2Z85 - chains A and B; structure by X-ray diffraction, 1.60 A resolution.

Chain A (and B):
Protein: Globin-1
Source organism: Scapharca inaequivalvis
Notes: chain B of this document is another copy of the same molecule, construct and numbering; everything in this record applies to it too
Reference sequence: P02213 (GLB1_SCAIN); residue numbers follow UniProt; this construct covers 1-146
Sequence (146 residues; each row starts with the number of its first residue):
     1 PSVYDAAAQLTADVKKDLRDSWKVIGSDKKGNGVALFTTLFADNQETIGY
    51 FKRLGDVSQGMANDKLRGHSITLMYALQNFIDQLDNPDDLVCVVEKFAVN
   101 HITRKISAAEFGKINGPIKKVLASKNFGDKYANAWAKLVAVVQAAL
Unresolved in the structure: 1
Sequence notes: engineered mutation Phe37 (Met in P02213)
Swiss-Prot annotation at these positions:
  - binding site (heme b): His101
Bound ions: heme Fe near His101 (its only coordinating residue here)
Ligand contacts: heme (HEM): Phe37, Leu40, Thr47, Tyr50, Phe51, Arg53, Leu54, His69, Thr72, Leu73, Ala76, Leu77, Phe97, Asn100, His101, Arg104, Ile106, Glu110, Phe111, Ile114

How chain A and chain B interact:
Contacting residue pairs (39; chain A residue first):
  Lys30(A) - Asp89(B)  salt bridge
  Arg53(A) - Val99(B)
  Asp64(A) - Cys92(B)
  Arg67(A) - Asp88(B)  hydrogen bond (side chain-backbone)
  Arg67(A) - Asp89(B)  salt bridge
  Arg67(A) - Cys92(B)
  Gly68(A) - Cys92(B)
  Gly68(A) - Lys96(B)
  His69(A) - Lys96(B)  hydrogen bond
  Ile71(A) - Asn79(B)
  Ile71(A) - Gln83(B)
  Ile71(A) - Val93(B)  hydrophobic
  Thr72(A) - Asn79(B)  hydrogen bond
  Thr72(A) - Val93(B)
  Thr72(A) - Lys96(B)
  Tyr75(A) - Tyr75(B)
  Tyr75(A) - Gln78(B)
  Tyr75(A) - Asn79(B)
  Tyr75(A) - Asp82(B)  hydrogen bond
  Tyr75(A) - Gln83(B)  hydrogen bond
  Gln78(A) - Tyr75(B)
  Asn79(A) - Ile71(B)
  Asn79(A) - Thr72(B)  hydrogen bond
  Asn79(A) - Tyr75(B)
  Asp82(A) - Tyr75(B)  hydrogen bond
  Gln83(A) - Ile71(B)
  Gln83(A) - Tyr75(B)  hydrogen bond
  Asp88(A) - Arg67(B)
  Asp89(A) - Lys30(B)  salt bridge
  Asp89(A) - Arg67(B)  salt bridge
  Cys92(A) - Asp64(B)
  Cys92(A) - Arg67(B)
  Cys92(A) - Gly68(B)
  Lys96(A) - Gly68(B)
  Lys96(A) - His69(B)  hydrogen bond
  Lys96(A) - Thr72(B)
  Val99(A) - Arg53(B)
  Asn100(A) - Asn100(B)
  Asn100(A) - Arg104(B)
Other interface residues (no listed pair), chain A (23 interface residues in all): Asn86, Val93, Glu95, Arg104
Other interface residues (no listed pair), chain B (23 interface residues in all): Lys65, Asn86

In short:
The chain A/chain B interface involves 23 residues from each chain, with 9 hydrogen bonds and 4 salt bridges.
Polar pairs include Lys30(A)-Asp89(B), Arg67(A)-Asp89(B) and Arg67(A)-Asp88(B). Ligands of chain A: heme. From
UniProt: heme b-binding residue His101(A) on chain A.
Both chains are Globin-1 (Scapharca inaequivalvis). Entry 2Z85 (Ligand Migration and Binding in The Dimeric
Hemoglobin of Scapharca Inaequivalvis: M37F Unliganded) was determined by X-ray diffraction together with
2R4W, 2R4X, 2R4Y, 2R4Z and 2Z8A from the same study.
